Entry 5GZN (X-ray diffraction, 3.00 A resolution); this record covers chains L and E of the 4 polymer chains in the assembly.

== Chain L ==
Molecule: Antibody light chain
From: Homo sapiens
Notes: antibody fragment or engineered binder
Chain sequence (216 residues; row label = number of the first residue in the row):
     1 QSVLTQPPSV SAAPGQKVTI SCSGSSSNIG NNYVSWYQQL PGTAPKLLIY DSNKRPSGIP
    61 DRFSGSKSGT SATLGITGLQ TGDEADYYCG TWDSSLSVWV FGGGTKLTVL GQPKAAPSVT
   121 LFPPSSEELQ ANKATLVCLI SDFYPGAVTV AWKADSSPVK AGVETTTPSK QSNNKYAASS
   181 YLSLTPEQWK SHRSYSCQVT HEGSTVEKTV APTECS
Not modelled in the structure: 214-216
Disulfide bonds: C22-C89, C138-C197

== Chain E ==
Molecule: Genome polyprotein
From: Zika virus
Notes: fragment: Envelope protein
UniProt: H9A910 (H9A910_ZIKV); residues 1-409 here correspond to UniProt positions 291-699 (UniProt number = residue number + 290)
Chain sequence (409 residues; row label = number of the first residue in the row):
     1 IRCIGVSNRD FVEGMSGGTW VDVVLEHGGC VTVMAQDKPT VDIELVTTTV SNMAEVRSYC
    61 YEASISDMAS DSRCPTQGEA YLDKQSDTQY VCKRTLVDRG WGNGCGLFGK GSLVTCAKFA
   121 CSKKMTGKSI QPENLEYRIM LSVHGSQHSG MIVNDTGHET DENRAKVEIT PNSPRAEATL
   181 GGFGSLGLDC EPRTGLDFSD LYYLTMNNKH WLVHKEWFHD IPLPWHAGAD TGTPHWNNKE
   241 ALVEFKDAHA KRQTVVVLGS QEGAVHTALA GALEAEMDGA KGRLSSGHLK CRLKMDKLRL
   301 KGVSYSLCTA AFTFTKIPAE TLHGTVTVEV QYAGTDGPCK VPAQMAVDMQ TLTPVGRLIT
   361 ANPVITESTE NSKMMLELDP PFGDSYIVIG VGEKKITHHW HRSGSTIGK
Not modelled in the structure: 1-45, 141-196, 286-409
Disulfide bonds: C60-C121, C74-C105, C92-C116

== Interface between chain L and chain E ==
Pairs across the interface (10; chain L residue first):
  S2(L) - K110(E)  hydrogen bond (backbone-side chain)
  V3(L) - D98(E)
  V3(L) - F108(E)  hydrophobic
  S26(L) - D247(E)  hydrogen bond
  S95(L) - G102(E)
  S95(L) - N103(E)  hydrogen bond
  L96(L) - D98(E)
  L96(L) - G102(E)
  L96(L) - N103(E)
  L96(L) - F108(E)  hydrophobic
Other interface residues (no listed pair), chain L (9 interface residues in all): Q1, S25, N28, V98
Other interface residues (no listed pair), chain E (8 interface residues in all): R99, G100

== Summary ==
9 residues of chain L face 8 of chain E across their interface; the contacts include 3 hydrogen bonds. Polar
pairs include S2(L)-K110(E), S26(L)-D247(E) and S95(L)-N103(E).
Chain L is Antibody light chain (Homo sapiens) and chain E is Genome polyprotein (Zika virus); the structure,
Structure of neutralizing antibody bound to Zika envelope protein, was determined by X-ray diffraction.
